Entry 9G3X (electron microscopy, 4.50 A resolution (low resolution: residue-level contacts below are approximate; hydrogen-bond / salt-bridge calls are withheld)); this record covers chains J and j of the 10 polymer chains in the assembly.

# Chain J
Name: Gamma-tubulin complex component
Organism: Sus scrofa
UniProtKB: I3L738 (I3L738_PIG); numbering as in UniProt (aligned over 1-1061)
Amino-acid sequence (1061 residues; each row starts with the number of its first residue):
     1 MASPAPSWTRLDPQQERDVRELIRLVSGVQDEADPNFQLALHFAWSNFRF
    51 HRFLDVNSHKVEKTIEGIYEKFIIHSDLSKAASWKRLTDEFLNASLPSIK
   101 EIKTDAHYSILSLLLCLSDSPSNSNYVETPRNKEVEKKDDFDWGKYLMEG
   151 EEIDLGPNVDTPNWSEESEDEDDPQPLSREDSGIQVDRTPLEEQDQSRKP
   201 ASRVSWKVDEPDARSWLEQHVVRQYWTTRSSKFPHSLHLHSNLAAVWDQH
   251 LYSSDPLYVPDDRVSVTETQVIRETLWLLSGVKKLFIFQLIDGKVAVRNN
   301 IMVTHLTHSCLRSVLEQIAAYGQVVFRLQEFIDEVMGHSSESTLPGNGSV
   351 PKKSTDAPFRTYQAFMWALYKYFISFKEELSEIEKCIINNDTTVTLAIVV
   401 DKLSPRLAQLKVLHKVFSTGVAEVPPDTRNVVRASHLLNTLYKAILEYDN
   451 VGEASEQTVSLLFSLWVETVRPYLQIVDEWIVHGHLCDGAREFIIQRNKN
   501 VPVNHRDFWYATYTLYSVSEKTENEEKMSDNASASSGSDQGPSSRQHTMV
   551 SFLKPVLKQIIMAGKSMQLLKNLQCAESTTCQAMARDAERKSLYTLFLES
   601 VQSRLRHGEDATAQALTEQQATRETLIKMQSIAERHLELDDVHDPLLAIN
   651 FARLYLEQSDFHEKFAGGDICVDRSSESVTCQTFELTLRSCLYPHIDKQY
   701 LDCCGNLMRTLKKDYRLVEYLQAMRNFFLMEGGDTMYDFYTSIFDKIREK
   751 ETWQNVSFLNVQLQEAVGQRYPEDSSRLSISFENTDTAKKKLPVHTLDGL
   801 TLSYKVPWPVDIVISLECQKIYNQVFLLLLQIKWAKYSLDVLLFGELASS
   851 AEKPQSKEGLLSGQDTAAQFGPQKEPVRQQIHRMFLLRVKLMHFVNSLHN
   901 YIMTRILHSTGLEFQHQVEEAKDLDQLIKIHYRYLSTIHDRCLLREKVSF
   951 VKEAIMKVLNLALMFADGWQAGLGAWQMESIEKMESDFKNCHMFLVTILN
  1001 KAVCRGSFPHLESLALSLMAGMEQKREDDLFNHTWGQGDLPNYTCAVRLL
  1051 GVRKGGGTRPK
Not modelled in the structure: 1-12, 119-222, 339-352, 519-545, 576-590, 606-680, 785-790, 851-874, 1022-1061

# Chain j
Name: Tubulin gamma chain
Organism: Sus scrofa
UniProtKB: A0A287BRH5 (A0A287BRH5_PIG); residue numbers follow UniProt; this construct covers 1-451
Amino-acid sequence (451 residues; numbered 1 to 451; the number before each row is that of its first residue):
     1 MPREIITLQLGQCGNQIGFEFWKQLCAEHGISPEGIVEEFATEGTDRKDV
    51 FFYQADDEHYIPRAVLLDLEPRVIHSILNSPYAKLYNPENIYLSEHGGGA
   101 GNNWASGFSQGEKIHEDIFDIIDREADGSDSLEGFVLCHSIAGGTGSGLG
   151 SYLLERLNDRYPKKLVQTYSVFPNQDEMSDVVVQPYNSLLTLKRLTQNAD
   201 CVVVLDNTALNRIATDRLHIQNPSFSQINQLVSTIMSASTTTLRYPGYMN
   251 NDLIGLIASLIPTPRLHFLMTGYTPLTTDQSVASVRKTTVLDVMRRLLQP
   301 KNVMVSTGRDRQTNHCYIAILNIIQGEVDPTQVHKSLQRIRERKLANFIP
   351 WGPASIQVALSRKSPYLPSAHRVSGLMMANHTSISSLFESSCQQYDKLRK
   401 REAFLEQFRKEDIFKENFDELDRSREVVQELIDEYHAATRPDYISWGTQE
   451 Q
Not modelled in the structure: 40-44, 445-451

# How chain J and chain j interact
Residue-residue contacts (5):
  D738(J) - M1(j)
  F844(J) - P264(j)
  G845(J) - P264(j)
  M903(J) - Y248(j)
  G1021(J) - P353(j)
Other interface residues (no listed pair), chain J (7 interface residues in all): T904, A1020
Other interface residues (no listed pair), chain j (6 interface residues in all): P330, A354

# Overview
7 residues of chain J and 6 residues of chain j are in contact.
Here chain J is Gamma-tubulin complex component and chain j is Tubulin gamma chain, both from Sus scrofa.
Entry 9G3X (Structure of the Partially-assembled gamma-Tubulin Ring Complex from Pig Brain) was determined by
electron microscopy (same publication as 9G3Y, 9G3Z and 9G40).
